2X61 - chain A; structure by X-ray diffraction, 1.95 A resolution.

[Chain A]
Protein: Alpha-2,3-/2,8-sialyltransferase
From: Campylobacter jejuni
Notes: EC 2.4.99.-
UniProt: Q9LAK3 (Q9LAK3_CAMJE); residue numbers follow UniProt; this construct covers 1-258
Chain sequence (258 residues; row label = number of the first residue in the row):
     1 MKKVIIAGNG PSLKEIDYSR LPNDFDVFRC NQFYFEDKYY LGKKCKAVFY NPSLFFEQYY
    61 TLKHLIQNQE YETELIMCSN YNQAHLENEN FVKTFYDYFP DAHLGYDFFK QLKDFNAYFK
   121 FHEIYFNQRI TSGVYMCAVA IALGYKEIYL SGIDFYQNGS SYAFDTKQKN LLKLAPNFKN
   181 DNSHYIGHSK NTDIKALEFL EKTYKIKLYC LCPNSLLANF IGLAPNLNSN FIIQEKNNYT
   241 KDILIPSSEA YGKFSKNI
Not modelled in the structure: 1, 158-159, 179-188
Construct notes: engineered mutation Ser-53 (Ile in Q9LAK3), Gly-222 (Glu in Q9LAK3)
Residues lining bound ligands: N3-protonated cytidine-5'-monophosphate (CH): Gly-8, Asn-9, Gly-10, Pro-11, Cys-30, Asn-31, Gln-32, Thr-131, Ser-132, Gly-133, Gly-152, Ile-153, Asp-154, Phe-155, Tyr-156, Gln-157, Ser-160, Ser-161, Tyr-162
Reported in the primary citation:
  - binding site for N3-protonated cytidine-5'-monophosphate: Asn-31, Tyr-156, Tyr-162
  - conformationally variable residues (order/disorder transition): Phe-155 to His-188
  - binding site for N-acetyl-alpha-neuraminic acid: Asn-51, Ser-53, Ser-79, Tyr-81, Leu-86, Glu-87, Arg-129, Ile-130
  - binding site for beta-D-galactopyranose: Leu-86, Arg-129
  - binding site for 2-acetamido-2-deoxy-beta-D-galactopyranose: Asn-127, Arg-129
  - catalytic residues: His-188
  - catalytic residues: Tyr-156, Tyr-162 (proposed by the authors, not directly observed)
  - mutagenesis - N51A (45-fold), Y81F (3-fold), R129A (45-fold): decreased catalytic activity
  - mutagenesis - N51A/Y81F: abolished catalytic activity

[Overview]
Bound to chain A: N3-protonated cytidine-5'-monophosphate. From the paper: catalytic residues His-188, Tyr-156
and Tyr-162; N51A, Y81F and R129A reduce catalytic activity.
Chain A is Alpha-2,3-/2,8-sialyltransferase (Campylobacter jejuni); the structure, Crystal structure of the
sialyltransferase CST-II in complex with trisaccharide acceptor and CMP, was determined by X-ray diffraction
together with 2X62 and 2X63 from the same study.
